3JAK - chains F and N of the 14 polymer chains in the assembly; structure by electron microscopy, 3.30 A resolution.

[Chain F]
Protein: Tubulin beta chain
From: Sus scrofa
UniProtKB: P02554 (TBB_PIG); the author numbering skips numbers that UniProt does not, so the offset changes along the chain: 1-44 = UniProt 1-44; 47-360 = UniProt 45-358; 369-455 = UniProt 359-445
Amino-acid sequence (445 residues; row label = number of the first residue in the row; note: 10 numbers in that range are skipped by the numbering (no residue carries them; nothing is unmodelled there)):
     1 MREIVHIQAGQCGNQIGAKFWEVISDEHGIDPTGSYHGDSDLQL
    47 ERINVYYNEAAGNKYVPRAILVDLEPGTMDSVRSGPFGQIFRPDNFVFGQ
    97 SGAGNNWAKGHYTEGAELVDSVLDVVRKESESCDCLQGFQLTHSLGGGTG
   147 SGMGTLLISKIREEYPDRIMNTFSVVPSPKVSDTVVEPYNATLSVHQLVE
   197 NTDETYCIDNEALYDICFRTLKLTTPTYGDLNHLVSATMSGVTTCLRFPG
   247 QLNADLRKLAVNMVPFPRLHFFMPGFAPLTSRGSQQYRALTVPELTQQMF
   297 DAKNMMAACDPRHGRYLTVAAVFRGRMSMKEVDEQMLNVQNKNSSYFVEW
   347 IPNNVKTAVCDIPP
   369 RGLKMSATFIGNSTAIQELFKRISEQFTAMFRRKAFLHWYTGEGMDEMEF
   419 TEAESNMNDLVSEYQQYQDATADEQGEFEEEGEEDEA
Disordered / not traced: 440-455
Swiss-Prot annotation at these positions:
  - motif: Met1 to Ile4 (MREI motif)
  - binding site (GTP): Gln11, Glu71, Ser140, Gly144, Thr145, Gly146, Asn206, Asn228
  - binding site (Mg(2+)): Glu71
  - modified residue: Ser40 (Phosphoserine), Lys60 (N6-acetyllysine), Ser174 (Phosphoserine), Thr287 (Phosphothreonine), Thr292 (Phosphothreonine), Arg320 (Omega-N-methylarginine), Glu448 (5-glutamyl polyglutamate)
  - cross-link (Glycyl lysine isopeptide (Lys-Gly)): Lys60 (interchain with G-Cter in ubiquitin), Lys326 (interchain with G-Cter in ubiquitin)

[Chain N]
Protein: Microtubule-associated protein RP/EB family member 3
From: Homo sapiens
UniProtKB: Q9UPY8 (MARE3_HUMAN); numbering as in UniProt (aligned over 1-200)
Amino-acid sequence (203 residues; numbered -2 to 200; the number before each row is that of its first residue; numbers below 1 keep their minus sign (Ser-2 is residue -2)):
    -2 SNAMAVNVYSTSVTSENLSRHDMLAWVNDSLHLNYTKIEQLCSGAAYCQF
    48 MDMLFPGCVHLRKVKFQAKLEHEYIHNFKVLQAAFKKMGVDKIIPVEKLV
    98 KGKFQDNFEFIQWFKKFFDANYDGKDYNPLLARQGQDVAPPPNPGDQIFN
   148 KSKKLIGTAVPQRTSPTGPKNMQTSGRLSNVAPPCILRKNPPSARNGGHE
   198 TDA
Disordered / not traced: -2 to 0, 132-200
Construct notes: expression tag (-2 to 0)
Swiss-Prot annotation at these positions:
  - modified residue (Phosphoserine): Ser162, Ser176

[How chain F and chain N interact]
Pairs across the interface (4; chain F residue first):
  Lys176(F) with Glu94(N), salt bridge
  His309(F) with Lys66(N)
  Glu386(F) with Lys66(N), salt bridge; Leu67(N)
Other interface residues (no listed pair), chain F (5 interface residues in all): Pro175, Arg390
Other interface residues (no listed pair), chain N (4 interface residues in all): His69

[Overview]
5 residues of chain F and 4 residues of chain N are in contact; the contacts include 2 salt bridges. Polar
contacts include Lys176(F)-Glu94(N) and Glu386(F)-Lys66(N). From UniProt: 8 GTP-binding residues and
Mg2+-binding residue Glu71(F) on chain F.
Chain F is Tubulin beta chain (Sus scrofa) and chain N is Microtubule-associated protein RP/EB family member 3
(Homo sapiens); the structure, Cryo-EM structure of GTPgammaS-microtubule co-polymerized with EB3 (merged
dataset with and without kinesin bound), was determined by electron microscopy (same publication as 3JAL,
3JAR, 3JAS, 3JAT and 3JAW).
